8WWI - chains A and B of the 5 polymer chains in the assembly; structure by electron microscopy, 3.43 A resolution.

# Chain A
Protein: Guanine nucleotide-binding protein G(i) subunit alpha-1
Organism: Homo sapiens
UniProtKB: P63096 (GNAI1_HUMAN); residues 1-354 here = UniProt positions 1-354
Amino-acid sequence (354 residues; numbered 1 to 354; the number before each row is that of its first residue):
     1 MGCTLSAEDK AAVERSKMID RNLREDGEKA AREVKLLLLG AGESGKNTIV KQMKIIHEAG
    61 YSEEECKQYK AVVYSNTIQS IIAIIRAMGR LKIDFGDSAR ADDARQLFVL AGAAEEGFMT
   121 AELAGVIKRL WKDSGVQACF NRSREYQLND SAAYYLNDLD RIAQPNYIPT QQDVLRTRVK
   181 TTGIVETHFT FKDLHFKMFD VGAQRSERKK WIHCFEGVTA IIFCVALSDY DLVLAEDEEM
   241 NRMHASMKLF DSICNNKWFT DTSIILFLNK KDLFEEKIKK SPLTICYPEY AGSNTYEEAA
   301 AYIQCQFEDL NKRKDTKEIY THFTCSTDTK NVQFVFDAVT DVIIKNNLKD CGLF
Disordered / not traced: 1-3, 55-181
Sequence notes: conflict Asn47 (Ser in P63096), Ala203 (Gly in P63096), Ala245 (Glu in P63096), Ser326 (Ala in P63096)
UniProt features mapped onto this chain:
  - region: Lys35 to Lys46, Thr48 (G1 motif), Asp173 to Thr181 (G2 motif), Phe196 to Gly202, Gln204, Arg205 (G3 motif), Ile265 to Asp272 (G4 motif), Thr324, Cys325, Thr327 to Thr329 (G5 motif)
  - binding site (GTP): Glu43 to Lys46, Thr48, Ser151, Leu175 to Thr181, Asp200 to Gly202, Gln204, Asn269 to Asp272
  - binding site (Mg(2+)): Thr181
  - modified residue: Arg178 (ADP-ribosylarginine), Gln204 (Deamidated glutamine), Cys351 (ADP-ribosylcysteine)
  - lipidation: Gly2 (N-myristoyl glycine), Cys3 (S-palmitoyl cysteine)
  - natural variant: Gly40 (G40C: In NEDHISB; G40R: In NEDHISB), Gly45 (G45D: In NEDHISB), Thr48 (T48I: In NEDHISB; T48K: In NEDHISB), Gln52 (Q52P: In NEDHISB), Ser75 (deletion: In NEDHISB; uncertain significance), Gln172 (deletion: In NEDHISB), Asp173 (D173V: In NEDHISB), Glu186 to Phe189 (deletion: In NEDHISB; uncertain significance), Cys224 (C224Y: In NEDHISB), Lys270 (K270N: In NEDHISB; K270R: In NEDHISB), Asp272 (D272G: In NEDHISB), Val332 (V332E: In NEDHISB; uncertain significance)
  - mutagenesis: Gly42 (G42R: Abolishes switch to an activated conformation and dissociation from beta and gamma subunits upon GTP binding. Abolishes interaction with RGS family members), Glu116 (E116L: Enhances interaction (inactive GDP-bound) with RGS14), Gln147 (Q147L: Enhances interaction (inactive GDP-bound) with RGS14)

# Chain B
Protein: Guanine nucleotide-binding protein G(I)/G(S)/G(T) subunit beta-1
Organism: Homo sapiens
UniProtKB: P62873 (GBB1_HUMAN); residues 2-340 here = UniProt positions 2-340
Amino-acid sequence (376 residues; row label = number of the first residue in the row; numbers below 1 keep their minus sign (Met-9 is residue -9)):
    -9 MHHHHHHGSS GSELDQLRQE AEQLKNQIRD ARKACADATL SQITNNIDPV GRIQMRTRRT
    51 LRGHLAKIYA MHWGTDSRLL VSASQDGKLI IWDSYTTNKV HAIPLRSSWV MTCAYAPSGN
   111 YVACGGLDNI CSIYNLKTRE GNVRVSRELA GHTGYLSCCR FLDDNQIVTS SGDTTCALWD
   171 IETGQQTTTF TGHTGDVMSL SLAPDTRLFV SGACDASAKL WDVREGMCRQ TFTGHESDIN
   231 AICFFPNGNA FATGSDDATC RLFDLRADQE LMTYSHDNII CGITSVSFSK SGRLLLAGYD
   291 DFNCNVWDAL KADRAGVLAG HDNRVSCLGV TDDGMAVATG SWDSFLKIWN GSSGGGGSGG
   351 GGSSGVSGWR LFKKIS
Disordered / not traced: -9 to 1, 344-366
Sequence notes: initiating methionine (-9); expression tag (-8 to 1, 341-366)
UniProt features mapped onto this chain:
  - modified residue: Ser2 (N-acetylserine), His266 (Phosphohistidine)
  - natural variant: Leu30 (L30F: In MRD42; uncertain significance), Arg52 (R52G: In MRD42), Gly64 (G64V: In MRD42), Asp76 (D76E: In MRD42; D76G: In MRD42), Gly77 (G77S: In MRD42), Lys78 (K78R: In MRD42), Ile80 (I80N: In MRD42; I80T: In MRD42), His91 (H91R: In MRD42; uncertain significance), Ala92 (A92T: In MRD42), Pro94 (P94S: In MRD42), Leu95 (L95P: In MRD42), Arg96 (R96L: In MRD42), 5 further natural variant entries in UniProt

# Chain A / chain B interface
Pairs across the interface (51; chain A residue first):
  Ala12(A) with Asn88(B)
  Val13(A) with Asn88(B)
  Arg15(A) with Val90(B), hydrogen bond (side chain-backbone)
  Ser16(A) with Asn88(B); Lys89(B), hydrogen bond (side chain-backbone)
  Ile19(A) with Lys89(B); Ala92(B), hydrophobic
  Asp20(A) with Lys89(B), salt bridge
  Leu23(A) with Gly53(B); Leu55(B); Lys78(B); Ile80(B), hydrophobic; Lys89(B)
  Asp26(A) with Lys78(B), salt bridge
  Gly27(A) with Leu55(B)
  Thr182(A) with Asp118(B)
  Gly183(A) with Leu117(B); Asp118(B); Asn119(B)
  Ile184(A) with Trp99(B); Leu117(B), hydrogen bond (backbone-backbone); Asp118(B)
  Phe199(A) with Trp99(B)
  Gln204(A) with Leu117(B), hydrogen bond (side chain-backbone); Asn119(B); Tyr145(B)
  Ser206(A) with Tyr145(B); Gly162(B), hydrogen bond (side chain-backbone); Asp186(B), hydrogen bond
  Glu207(A) with Asp186(B), hydrogen bond (backbone-side chain); Asp228(B)
  Lys209(A) with Asp228(B)
  Lys210(A) with Tyr145(B); Cys204(B); Asp228(B), salt bridge; Asn230(B), hydrogen bond; Asp246(B), salt bridge
  Trp211(A) with Leu117(B), hydrophobic; Tyr145(B)
  His213(A) with Tyr59(B), hydrogen bond; Trp332(B)
  Cys214(A) with Lys57(B), hydrogen bond (backbone-side chain); Tyr59(B); Gln75(B), hydrogen bond; Trp99(B)
  Phe215(A) with Trp99(B), hydrophobic; Leu117(B), hydrophobic
  Glu216(A) with Lys57(B), hydrogen bond (backbone-side chain); Trp332(B)
  Trp258(A) with Arg314(B); Trp332(B), hydrophobic
Interface residues without a listed pair, chain A (27 interface residues in all): Asp9, Lys35, Lys257
Interface residues without a listed pair, chain B (30 interface residues in all): Arg52, Thr87, His91, Met101, Asp163, Met188

# Overview
27 residues of chain A face 30 of chain B across their interface, with 12 hydrogen bonds and 4 salt bridges.
Polar contacts include Asp20(A)-Lys89(B), Asp26(A)-Lys78(B) and Lys210(A)-Asp228(B). From UniProt: 21
GTP-binding residues, Mg2+-binding residue Thr181(A) and 3 mutagenesis sites on chain A.
Chain A is Guanine nucleotide-binding protein G(i) subunit alpha-1 and chain B is Guanine nucleotide-binding
protein G(I)/G(S)/G(T) subunit beta-1, both from Homo sapiens; the structure, MCHR1-Gi complex,S3 state, was
determined by electron microscopy.
